PDB entry 9MWZ | electron microscopy, 2.00 A resolution | chains A and C of the 4 polymer chains in the assembly

Chain A:
Protein: viral protein 1
From: enterovirus D68
Notes: EC 3.4.22.29, 3.6.1.15, 3.4.22.28, 2.7.7.48
Reference sequence: A0A1I9KHM1 (A0A1I9KHM1_HED68); residues 1001-1297 here correspond to UniProt positions 565-861 (UniProt number = residue number - 436)
Chain sequence (297 residues; numbered 1001 to 1297; the number before each row is that of its first residue):
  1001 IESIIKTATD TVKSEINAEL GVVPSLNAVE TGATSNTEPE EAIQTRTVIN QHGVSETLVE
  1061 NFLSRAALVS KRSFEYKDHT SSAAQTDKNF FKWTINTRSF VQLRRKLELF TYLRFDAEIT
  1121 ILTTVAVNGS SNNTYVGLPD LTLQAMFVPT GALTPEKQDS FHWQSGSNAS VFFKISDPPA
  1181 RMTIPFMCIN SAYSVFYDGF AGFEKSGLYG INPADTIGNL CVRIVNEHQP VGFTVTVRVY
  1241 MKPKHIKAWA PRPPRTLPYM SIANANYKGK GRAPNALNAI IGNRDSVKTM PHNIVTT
Construct notes: conflict Gly1271 (Glu835 in A0A1I9KHM1)

Chain C:
Protein: viral protein 3
From: enterovirus D68
Notes: EC 3.4.22.29, 3.6.1.15, 3.4.22.28, 2.7.7.48
Reference sequence: A0A097BW17 (A0A097BW17_HED68); residues 3001-3247 here correspond to UniProt positions 318-564 (UniProt number = residue number - 2683)
Chain sequence (247 residues; numbered 3001 to 3247; the number before each row is that of its first residue):
  3001 GVPTYLLPGS GQFLTTDDHS SAPVLPCFNP TPEMHIPGQV RNMLEVVQVE SMMEINNTES
  3061 AVGMERLKVD ISALTDVDQL LFNIPLDIQL DGPLRNTLVG NISRYYTHWS GSLEMTFMFC
  3121 GSFMATGKLI LCYTPPGGSC PTTRETAMLG THVVWDFGLQ SSVTLIIPWI SGSHYRMFNN
  3181 DAKSTNANVG YVTCFMQTNL IVPSESSDTC SLIGFIAAKD DFSLRLMRDS PDIGQLDHLH
  3241 AAEAAYQ

How chain A and chain C interact:
Pairs across the interface - 177 pairs, chain A then chain C:
  Glu1002(A) - Arg3041(C)  salt bridge
  Ala1008(A) - Asp3221(C)
  Thr1009(A) - Asp3220(C)  hydrogen bond
  Ser1025(A) - Val3163(C)
  Ser1025(A) - Thr3164(C)  hydrogen bond (backbone-backbone)
  Leu1026(A) - Ser3162(C)
  Asn1027(A) - Ser3161(C)
  Asn1027(A) - Ser3162(C)  hydrogen bond (backbone-backbone)
  Asn1027(A) - Thr3164(C)  hydrogen bond
  Val1029(A) - Thr3116(C)
  Val1029(A) - Met3118(C)  hydrophobic
  Val1029(A) - Ser3162(C)
  Glu1030(A) - Met3118(C)
  Glu1030(A) - Ser3161(C)  hydrogen bond
  Thr1034(A) - Gln3048(C)
  Thr1034(A) - Val3049(C)
  Thr1034(A) - Glu3050(C)  hydrogen bond (side chain-backbone)
  Ser1035(A) - Glu3050(C)  hydrogen bond (backbone-side chain)
  Ser1035(A) - Glu3114(C)
  Ser1035(A) - Thr3116(C)
  Ser1035(A) - Thr3164(C)  hydrogen bond
  Thr1037(A) - Thr3164(C)
  Thr1037(A) - Ile3166(C)
  Thr1037(A) - Lys3219(C)  hydrogen bond (backbone-side chain)
  Glu1038(A) - Lys3219(C)  salt bridge
  Ala1042(A) - Ile3166(C)  hydrophobic
  Ile1043(A) - Thr3151(C)
  Ile1043(A) - Pro3168(C)  hydrophobic
  His1052(A) - Ser3110(C)
  His1052(A) - His3174(C)
  His1052(A) - Tyr3175(C)
  Gly1053(A) - Ser3223(C)  hydrogen bond (backbone-side chain)
  Val1054(A) - Asn3042(C)  hydrogen bond (backbone-side chain)
  Val1054(A) - Leu3044(C)  hydrophobic
  Glu1056(A) - Tyr3106(C)  hydrogen bond (backbone-side chain)
  Glu1056(A) - Arg3225(C)
  Glu1056(A) - Leu3226(C)  hydrogen bond (side chain-backbone)
  Glu1056(A) - Met3227(C)  hydrogen bond (side chain-backbone)
  Thr1057(A) - Asn3042(C)  hydrogen bond
  Thr1057(A) - Met3043(C)  hydrogen bond (backbone-backbone)
  Thr1057(A) - Leu3044(C)
  Thr1057(A) - Tyr3106(C)
  Thr1057(A) - Leu3224(C)
  Leu1058(A) - Arg3041(C)
  Leu1058(A) - Asn3042(C)
  Val1059(A) - Val3040(C)
  Val1059(A) - Arg3041(C)  hydrogen bond (backbone-backbone)
  Val1059(A) - Met3043(C)  hydrophobic
  Phe1062(A) - Tyr3106(C)
  Phe1062(A) - Met3227(C)  hydrophobic
  Arg1065(A) - Thr3015(C)
  Arg1065(A) - Met3227(C)
  Ala1066(A) - Thr3015(C)  hydrogen bond (backbone-backbone)
  Ser1070(A) - Tyr3246(C)  hydrogen bond
  Lys1071(A) - Tyr3246(C)
  Arg1072(A) - Glu3243(C)  salt bridge
  Arg1072(A) - Tyr3246(C)
  Lys1092(A) - Ala3245(C)
  Lys1092(A) - Tyr3246(C)
  Lys1092(A) - Gln3247(C)  hydrogen bond (side chain-backbone)
  Trp1093(A) - Ala3245(C)
  Trp1093(A) - Tyr3246(C)
  Thr1094(A) - Ala3245(C)  hydrogen bond (backbone-backbone)
  Asn1096(A) - Ala3245(C)
  Arg1098(A) - Leu3239(C)
  Ser1099(A) - Gln3235(C)
  Phe1100(A) - Gln3235(C)
  Val1101(A) - Gly3234(C)
  Val1101(A) - Gln3235(C)  hydrogen bond (backbone-side chain)
  Gln1102(A) - Ser3230(C)  hydrogen bond (side chain-backbone)
  Gln1102(A) - Ile3233(C)  hydrogen bond (side chain-backbone)
  Arg1104(A) - Leu3239(C)
  Arg1105(A) - Asn3101(C)  hydrogen bond
  Arg1105(A) - Tyr3105(C)  hydrogen bond
  Arg1105(A) - Ser3230(C)
  Arg1105(A) - Asp3232(C)
  Arg1105(A) - Ile3233(C)
  Lys1106(A) - Tyr3105(C)
  Lys1106(A) - Met3227(C)
  Phe1110(A) - Val3040(C)  hydrophobic
  Phe1110(A) - Met3043(C)  hydrophobic
  Arg1114(A) - Thr3031(C)  hydrogen bond (side chain-backbone)
  Arg1114(A) - Pro3032(C)
  Arg1114(A) - Glu3033(C)
  Glu1118(A) - His3019(C)
  Glu1118(A) - Ser3021(C)  hydrogen bond
  Ala1169(A) - Val3024(C)  hydrophobic
  Pro1178(A) - Gly3011(C)
  Arg1181(A) - Phe3013(C)
  Arg1181(A) - Asp3017(C)  salt bridge
  Arg1181(A) - Ser3021(C)
  Met1182(A) - Ala3022(C)
  Met1182(A) - Val3024(C)  hydrophobic
  Thr1183(A) - Ser3021(C)  hydrogen bond
  Thr1183(A) - Ala3022(C)  hydrogen bond (backbone-backbone)
  Thr1183(A) - Pro3023(C)
  Thr1183(A) - Val3024(C)  hydrogen bond (backbone-backbone)
  Pro1185(A) - Phe3028(C)  hydrophobic
  Phe1186(A) - Phe3028(C)
  Phe1186(A) - Pro3030(C)
  Met1187(A) - Leu3025(C)  hydrophobic
  Met1187(A) - Phe3028(C)  hydrophobic
  Cys1188(A) - Thr3031(C)  hydrogen bond (backbone-side chain)
  Ile1189(A) - Thr3031(C)
  Asn1190(A) - Thr3031(C)
  Ser1191(A) - Pro3032(C)  hydrogen bond (side chain-backbone)
  Ser1191(A) - Met3034(C)
  Tyr1240(A) - Phe3013(C)  hydrophobic
  Lys1242(A) - Asp3017(C)  salt bridge
  Lys1244(A) - Ser3021(C)
  Lys1247(A) - Glu3033(C)  salt bridge
  Ala1248(A) - Gln3039(C)
  Ala1248(A) - Val3040(C)  hydrogen bond (backbone-backbone)
  Trp1249(A) - Ile3036(C)  hydrogen bond (side chain-backbone)
  Trp1249(A) - Pro3037(C)
  Trp1249(A) - Gly3038(C)
  Trp1249(A) - Gln3039(C)
  Ala1250(A) - Gly3038(C)  hydrogen bond (backbone-backbone)
  Pro1251(A) - Val3046(C)  hydrophobic
  Pro1254(A) - Asn3101(C)
  Thr1256(A) - Asn3096(C)
  Tyr1259(A) - Leu3239(C)
  Met1260(A) - Leu3239(C)
  Met1260(A) - His3240(C)  hydrogen bond (backbone-backbone)
  Ser1261(A) - His3240(C)  hydrogen bond
  Ile1262(A) - His3240(C)  hydrogen bond (backbone-backbone)
  Ile1262(A) - Ala3241(C)
  Pro1274(A) - Arg3095(C)
  Asn1275(A) - Arg3095(C)  hydrogen bond
  Asn1278(A) - Gly3063(C)  hydrogen bond (backbone-backbone)
  Asn1278(A) - Arg3066(C)
  Ala1279(A) - Arg3066(C)
  Ile1280(A) - Arg3095(C)  hydrogen bond (backbone-side chain)
  Ile1280(A) - Asn3096(C)
  Ile1281(A) - Glu3054(C)  hydrogen bond (backbone-side chain)
  Ile1281(A) - Asn3057(C)
  Ile1281(A) - Arg3066(C)  hydrogen bond (backbone-side chain)
  Ile1281(A) - Asp3091(C)
  Ile1281(A) - Gly3092(C)
  Ile1281(A) - Arg3095(C)
  Ile1281(A) - Asn3096(C)
  Gly1282(A) - Asn3057(C)  hydrogen bond (backbone-side chain)
  Gly1282(A) - Asp3091(C)  hydrogen bond (backbone-side chain)
  Asn1283(A) - Asn3057(C)
  Asn1283(A) - Thr3058(C)
  Asn1283(A) - Glu3059(C)  hydrogen bond
  Asn1283(A) - Arg3066(C)  hydrogen bond
  Arg1284(A) - Ile3055(C)  hydrogen bond (side chain-backbone)
  Arg1284(A) - Asn3057(C)  hydrogen bond (backbone-backbone)
  Arg1284(A) - Thr3058(C)
  Arg1284(A) - Asn3083(C)  hydrogen bond (side chain-backbone)
  Ser1286(A) - Thr3058(C)
  Val1287(A) - Ile3055(C)
  Val1287(A) - Asn3056(C)
  Val1287(A) - Thr3058(C)
  Val1287(A) - Leu3081(C)
  Val1287(A) - Phe3082(C)
  Val1287(A) - Asn3083(C)  hydrogen bond (backbone-backbone)
  Lys1288(A) - Leu3080(C)  hydrogen bond (side chain-backbone)
  Lys1288(A) - Leu3081(C)
  Lys1288(A) - Asn3083(C)  hydrogen bond (backbone-side chain)
  Thr1289(A) - Asn3083(C)
  Met1290(A) - Asn3083(C)
  Met1290(A) - Ile3084(C)
  Met1290(A) - Pro3085(C)  hydrophobic
  Met1290(A) - Cys3140(C)  hydrophobic
  Met1290(A) - Tyr3191(C)  hydrophobic
  Pro1291(A) - Pro3085(C)  hydrophobic
  His1292(A) - Ala3182(C)
  His1292(A) - Lys3183(C)
  Asn1293(A) - Ser3139(C)
  Asn1293(A) - Cys3140(C)  hydrogen bond (side chain-backbone)
  Asn1293(A) - Lys3183(C)
  Asn1293(A) - Tyr3191(C)
  Ile1294(A) - Gly3138(C)
  Ile1294(A) - Ser3139(C)  hydrogen bond (backbone-side chain)
  Ile1294(A) - Tyr3191(C)
Other interface residues (no listed pair), chain A (101 interface residues in all): Ala1028, Ala1033, Asn1036, Pro1039, Asn1050, Phe1091, Leu1109, Tyr1112, Thr1120, Pro1179, Ile1184, Ala1192, Leu1257, Val1295, Thr1296
Other interface residues (no listed pair), chain C (104 interface residues in all): Thr3016, Asp3018, Ala3061, Val3062, Leu3090, Pro3093, Ile3102, Trp3155, Gln3160, Asn3188, Phe3215, Phe3222, Asp3229, His3238, Ala3242

In short:
Chain A and chain C form an interface of 101 and 104 residues respectively, with 56 hydrogen bonds and 6 salt
bridges. Polar contacts include Glu1002(A)-Arg3041(C), Glu1038(A)-Lys3219(C) and Arg1072(A)-Glu3243(C).
Chain A is viral protein 1 and chain C is viral protein 3, both from enterovirus D68; the structure, Cryo-EM
Structure of Human Enterovirus D68 USA/IL/14-18952, was determined by electron microscopy together with 9MXC
from the same study.
